PDB entry 7LIY | electron microscopy, 2.80 A resolution | chains A and C of the 3 polymer chains in the assembly

== Chain A ==
Molecule: CaRSP2
From: Porphyridium purpureum
Reference sequence: A0A5J4YX67 (A0A5J4YX67_PORPP); residues 1-327 here = UniProt positions 1-327
Amino-acid sequence (327 residues; each row starts with the number of its first residue):
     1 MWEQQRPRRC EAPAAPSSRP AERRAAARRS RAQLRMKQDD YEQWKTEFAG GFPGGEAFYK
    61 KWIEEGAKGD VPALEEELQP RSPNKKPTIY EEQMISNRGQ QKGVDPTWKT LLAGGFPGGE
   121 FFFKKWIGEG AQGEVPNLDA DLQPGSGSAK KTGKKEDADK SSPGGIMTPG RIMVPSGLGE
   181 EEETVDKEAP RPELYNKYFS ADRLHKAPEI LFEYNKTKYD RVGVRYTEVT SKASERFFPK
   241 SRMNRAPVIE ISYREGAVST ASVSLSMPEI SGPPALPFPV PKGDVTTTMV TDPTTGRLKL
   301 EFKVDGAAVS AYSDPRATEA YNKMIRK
Disordered / not traced: 1-193, 275-327
Residues lining bound ligands:
  - phycoerythrobilin (PEB), molecule 1: Y195, F199, L204, H205, K206
  - phycoerythrobilin (PEB), molecule 2: F212, Y214, K216, R221, V222
  - phycoerythrobilin (PEB), molecule 3: K232, S234, F238, M243, N244, R245
  - phycoerythrobilin (PEB), molecule 4: I251, S252, Y253, G256, V258, A261, S262

== Chain C ==
Molecule: B-phycoerythrin beta chain
From: Porphyridium purpureum
Reference sequence: P11393 (PHEB_PORPP); numbering as in UniProt (aligned over 1-177)
Amino-acid sequence (177 residues; each row starts with the number of its first residue):
     1 MLDAFSRVVV NSDAKAAYVG GSDLQALKSF IADGNKRLDA VNSIVSNASC MVSDAVSGMI
    61 CENPGLISPG GNCYTNRRMA ACLRDGEIIL RYVSYALLAG DASVLEDRCL NGLKETYIAL
   121 GVPTNSSIRA VSIMKAQAVA FITNTATERK MSFAAGDCTS LASEVASYFD RVGAAIS
Covalently attached groups: phycoerythrobilin (PEB) linked to C50, C61, C82, C158
Modified positions: N72 (N-methyl asparagine; MEN)
Residues lining bound ligands:
  - phycoerythrobilin (PEB), molecule 1: L24, K28, N35, K36, L38, D39, A40, N42, I142, T143, N144, F153, A154, A155, G156, D157
  - phycoerythrobilin (PEB), molecule 2: N47, M51, D54, S57, G58, E62, R129, I133, A136, Q137, A140, F141, A146, T147, E148, R149
  - phycoerythrobilin (PEB), molecule 3: M59, L66, N72, C73, R77, R78, A81, R84, D85, I88, Y92, R108, C109, L113, T116, Y117, L120, V122, P123, S126, S127
UniProt features mapped onto this chain:
  - binding site (phycourobilin): C50, C61
  - binding site ((2R,3E)-phycoerythrobilin): C82, C158
  - modified residue: N72 (N4-methylasparagine)

== Chain A / chain C interface ==
Contacting residue pairs (53):
  S234(A) with T116(C); L120(C)
  F237(A) with N111(C); G112(C); E115(C); T116(C)
  F238(A) with R108(C); C109(C); T116(C)
  S241(A) with S12(C)
  R242(A) with S12(C); R108(C)
  N244(A) with R84(C), hydrogen bond; I88(C)
  R245(A) with S12(C); Y92(C), hydrogen bond (backbone-side chain)
  A246(A) with I88(C), hydrophobic; R91(C); Y92(C), hydrophobic
  P247(A) with R91(C); Y92(C); Y95(C), hydrophobic
  I249(A) with V41(C), hydrophobic; V45(C); L98(C), hydrophobic
  I251(A) with L38(C); V41(C), hydrophobic; N42(C)
  A261(A) with L24(C)
  S262(A) with Y18(C)
  V263(A) with M1(C), hydrophobic; F5(C); V19(C)
  S264(A) with A16(C); A17(C), hydrogen bond (side chain-backbone)
  L265(A) with F5(C); A16(C); A17(C), hydrogen bond (backbone-backbone)
  S266(A) with A14(C), hydrogen bond (side chain-backbone); K15(C); A16(C)
  M267(A) with V8(C); V9(C), hydrophobic; S12(C); A14(C)
  P268(A) with A14(C), hydrophobic
  I270(A) with R84(C); E87(C); I88(C), hydrophobic
  G272(A) with L83(C); R84(C)
  P273(A) with L83(C)
  P274(A) with L83(C), hydrophobic
Other interface residues (no listed pair), chain A (26 interface residues in all): R236, V248, V258
Other interface residues (no listed pair), chain C (36 interface residues in all): K28, S49, A80, S94, L113

== In short ==
Chain A and chain C form an interface of 26 and 36 residues respectively, with 5 hydrogen bonds. Polar
contacts include N244(A)-R84(C), R245(A)-Y92(C) and S264(A)-A17(C). Bound to chain A: 4 copies of
phycoerythrobilin. Phycoerythrobilin is covalently linked to C61(C), C82(C) and C158(C).
Chain A is CaRSP2 and chain C is B-phycoerythrin beta chain, both from Porphyridium purpureum; the structure,
CaRSP2 and scaffolded phycoerythrin beta subunits from the phycobilisome of Porphyridium purpureum, was
determined by electron microscopy, deposited together with 7LIX, 7LIZ and 7LJ0.
